6Y4N - chains A and F of the 6 polymer chains in the assembly; structure by X-ray diffraction, 2.85 A resolution.

Chain A:
Molecule: Tubulin alpha-1B chain
From: Sus scrofa
UniProtKB: Q2XVP4 (TBA1B_PIG); numbering as in UniProt (aligned over 1-451)
Amino-acid sequence (451 residues; numbered 1 to 451; the number before each row is that of its first residue):
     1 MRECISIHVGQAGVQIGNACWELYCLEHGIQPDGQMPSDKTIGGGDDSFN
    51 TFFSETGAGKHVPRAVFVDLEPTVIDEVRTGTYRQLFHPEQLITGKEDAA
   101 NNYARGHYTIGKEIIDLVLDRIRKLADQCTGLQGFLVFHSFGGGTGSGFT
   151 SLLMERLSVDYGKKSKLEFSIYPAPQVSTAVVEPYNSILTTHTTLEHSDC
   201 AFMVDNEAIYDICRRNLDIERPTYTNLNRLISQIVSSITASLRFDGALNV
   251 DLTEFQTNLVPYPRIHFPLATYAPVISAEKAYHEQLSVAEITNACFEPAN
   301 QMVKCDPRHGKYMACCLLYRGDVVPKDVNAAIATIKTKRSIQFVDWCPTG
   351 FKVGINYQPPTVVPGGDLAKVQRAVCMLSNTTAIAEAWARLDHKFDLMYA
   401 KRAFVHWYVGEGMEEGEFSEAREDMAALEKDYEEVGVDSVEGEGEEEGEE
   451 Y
Not modelled in the structure: 440-451
Ion coordination: Ca2+: D39, T41, G44, E55
Residues lining bound ligands: GTP (guanosine-5'-triphosphate): V9, G10, Q11, A12, Q15, I16, D69, D98, A99, A100, N101, S140, G142, G143, G144, T145, G146, I171, P173, V177, S178, T179, E183, N206, Y224, L227, N228, I231
Swiss-Prot annotation at these positions:
  - motif: M1 to C4 (MREC motif)
  - active site: E254
  - binding site (GTP): G10, Q11, A12, Q15, E71, A99, S140, G143, G144, T145, G146, T179, E183, N206, Y224, N228, L252
  - binding site (Mg(2+)): E71
  - site: Y451 (Involved in polymerization)
  - modified residue: K40 (N6,N6,N6-trimethyllysine), S48 (Phosphoserine), S232 (Phosphoserine), Y282 (3'-nitrotyrosine), R339 (Omega-N-methylarginine), S439 (Phosphoserine), E443 (5-glutamyl polyglutamate), E445 (5-glutamyl polyglutamate), Y451 (3'-nitrotyrosine)
  - cross-link (Glycyl lysine isopeptide (Lys-Gly)): K326 (interchain with G-Cter in ubiquitin), K370 (interchain with G-Cter in ubiquitin)

Chain F:
Molecule: Tubulin-Tyrosine Ligase
From: Gallus gallus
UniProtKB: E1BQ43 (E1BQ43_CHICK); residues 1-378 here = UniProt positions 1-378
Amino-acid sequence (384 residues; numbered 1 to 384; the number before each row is that of its first residue):
     1 MYTFVVRDENSSVYAEVSRLLLATGQWKRLRKDNPRFNLMLGERNRLPFG
    51 RLGHEPGLVQLVNYYRGADKLCRKASLVKLIKTSPELSESCTWFPESYVI
   101 YPTNLKTPVAPAQNGIRHLINNTRTDEREVFLAAYNRRREGREGNVWIAK
   151 SSAGAKGEGILISSEASELLDFIDEQGQVHVIQKYLEKPLLLEPGHRKFD
   201 IRSWVLVDHLYNIYLYREGVLRTSSEPYNSANFQDKTCHLTNHCIQKEYS
   251 KNYGRYEEGNEMFFEEFNQYLMDALNTTLENSILLQIKHIIRSCLMCIEP
   301 AISTKHLHYQSFQLFGFDFMVDEELKVWLIEVNGAPACAQKLYAELCQGI
   351 VDVAISSVFPLADTGQKTSQPTSIFIKLHHHHHH
Not modelled in the structure: 105-124, 151-157, 364-371, 382-384
Sequence notes: expression tag (379-384)
Ion coordination: Mg2+: E331 (together with AMP-PCP)
Residues lining bound ligands: AMP-PCP (ACP; phosphomethylphosphonic acid adenylate ester): K74, I148, K150, I160, Q183, K184, Y185, L186, K198, D200, R202, R222, H239, L240, T241, N242, D318, M320, I330, E331, N333

Interface between chain A and chain F:
Contacting residue pairs (24):
  Q176(A) with P56(F)
  E207(A) with H54(F), salt bridge
  E297(A) with H306(F)
  K304(A) with G53(F); H54(F); H308(F)
  D306(A) with L307(F)
  R308(A) with P300(F), hydrogen bond (side chain-backbone); A301(F), hydrogen bond (side chain-backbone); I302(F); S303(F), hydrogen bond (side chain-backbone); L307(F)
  H309(A) with R66(F), hydrogen bond (side chain-backbone); G67(F); A301(F), hydrogen bond (side chain-backbone)
  K338(A) with P300(F)
  S340(A) with P300(F), hydrogen bond (side chain-backbone); A301(F)
  E386(A) with G50(F); R66(F), salt bridge
  R390(A) with G50(F); H54(F), hydrogen bond
  H393(A) with R51(F)
  E433(A) with R46(F), salt bridge
Also at the interface, not in a pair above, chain A (15 interface residues in all): P298, C305

Summary:
Chain A and chain F each contribute 15 residues to their interface, with 7 hydrogen bonds and 3 salt bridges.
Polar contacts include E207(A)-H54(F), E386(A)-R66(F) and E433(A)-R46(F). Chain A binds GTP. Bound to chain F:
AMP-PCP.
Here chain A is Tubulin alpha-1B chain (Sus scrofa) and chain F is Tubulin-Tyrosine Ligase (Gallus gallus).
Entry 6Y4N (Structure of Tubulin Tyrosine Ligase in Complex with Tb116) was determined by X-ray diffraction
(same publication as 6Y4M).
